Entry 7FCE (electron microscopy, 3.10 A resolution); this record covers chains A and B of the 3 polymer chains in the assembly.

== Chain A (and B) ==
Name: Spike glycoprotein
Organism: Severe acute respiratory syndrome coronavirus 2
Notes: chain B of this document is another copy of the same molecule, construct and numbering; everything in this record applies to it too
Reference sequence: P0DTC2 (SPIKE_SARS2); numbering as in UniProt (aligned over 1-1208)
Chain sequence (1298 residues; numbered 1 to 1298; the number before each row is that of its first residue):
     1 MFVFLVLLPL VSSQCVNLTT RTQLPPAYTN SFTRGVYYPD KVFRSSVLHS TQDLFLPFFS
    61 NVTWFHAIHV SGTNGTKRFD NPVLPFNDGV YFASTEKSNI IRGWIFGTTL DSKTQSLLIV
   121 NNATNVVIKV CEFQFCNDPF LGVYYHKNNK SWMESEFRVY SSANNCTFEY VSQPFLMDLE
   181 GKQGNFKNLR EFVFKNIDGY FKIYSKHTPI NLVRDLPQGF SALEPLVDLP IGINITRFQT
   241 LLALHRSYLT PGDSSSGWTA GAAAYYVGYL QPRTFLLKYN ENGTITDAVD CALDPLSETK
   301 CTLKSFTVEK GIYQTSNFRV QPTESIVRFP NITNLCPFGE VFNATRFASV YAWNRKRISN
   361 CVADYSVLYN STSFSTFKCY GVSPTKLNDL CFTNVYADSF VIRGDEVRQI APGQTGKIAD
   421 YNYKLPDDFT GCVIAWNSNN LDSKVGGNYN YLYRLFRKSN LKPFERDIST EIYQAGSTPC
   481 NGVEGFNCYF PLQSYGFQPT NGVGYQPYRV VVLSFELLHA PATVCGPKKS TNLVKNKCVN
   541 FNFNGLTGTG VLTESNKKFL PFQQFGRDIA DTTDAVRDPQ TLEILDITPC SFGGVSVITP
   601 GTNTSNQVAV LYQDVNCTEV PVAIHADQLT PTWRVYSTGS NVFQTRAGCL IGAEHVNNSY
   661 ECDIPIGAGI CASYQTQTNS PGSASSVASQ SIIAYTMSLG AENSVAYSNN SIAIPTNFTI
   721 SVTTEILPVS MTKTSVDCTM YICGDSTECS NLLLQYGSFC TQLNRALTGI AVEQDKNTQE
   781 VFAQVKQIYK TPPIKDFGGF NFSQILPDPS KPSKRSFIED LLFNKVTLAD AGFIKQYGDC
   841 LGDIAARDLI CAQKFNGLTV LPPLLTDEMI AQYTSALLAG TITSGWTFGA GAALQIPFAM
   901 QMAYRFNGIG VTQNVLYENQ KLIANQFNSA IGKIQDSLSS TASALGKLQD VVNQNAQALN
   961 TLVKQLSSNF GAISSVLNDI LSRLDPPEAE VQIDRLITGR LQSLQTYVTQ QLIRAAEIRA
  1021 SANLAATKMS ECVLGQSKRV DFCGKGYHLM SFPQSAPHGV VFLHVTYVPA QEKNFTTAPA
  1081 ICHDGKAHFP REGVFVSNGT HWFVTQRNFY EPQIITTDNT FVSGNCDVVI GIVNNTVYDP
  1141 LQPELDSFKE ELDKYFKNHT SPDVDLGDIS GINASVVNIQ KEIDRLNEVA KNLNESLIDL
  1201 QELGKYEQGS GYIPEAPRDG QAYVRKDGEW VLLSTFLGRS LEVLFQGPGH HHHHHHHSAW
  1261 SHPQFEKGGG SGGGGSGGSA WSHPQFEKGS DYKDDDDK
Disordered / not traced: 1-13, 71-79, 143-158, 172-185, 246-260, 618-632, 677-688, 829-834, 941-943, 1147-1298 (chain B: 1-13, 71-80, 143-158, 172-185, 246-261, 618-632, 677-688, 829-834, 941-943, 1147-1298)
Differences from the reference sequence: engineered mutation T372 (Ala in P0DTC2), G682 (Arg in P0DTC2), S683 (Arg in P0DTC2), S685 (Arg in P0DTC2), P986 (Lys in P0DTC2), P987 (Val in P0DTC2); expression tag (1209-1298)
Curated features (UniProtKB/Swiss-Prot):
  - region: N280 to C301 (Putative superantigen), R403 to D405 (Integrin-binding motif), N448 to F456 (Immunodominant HLA epitope recognized by the CD8+), P681, A684 (Putative superantigen), S816 to Y837 (Fusion peptide 1), K835 to F855 (Fusion peptide 2), D1163 to E1202 (Heptad repeat 2)
  - site: R815, S816 (Cleavage)
  - glycosylation: N17 (N-linked (GlcNAc...) (complex) asparagine), N61 (N-linked (GlcNAc...) (hybrid) asparagine), N74 (N-linked (GlcNAc...) (complex) asparagine), N122 (N-linked (GlcNAc...) (hybrid) asparagine), N149 (N-linked (GlcNAc...) (complex) asparagine), N165 (N-linked (GlcNAc...) (complex) asparagine), N234 (N-linked (GlcNAc...) (high mannose) asparagine), N282 (N-linked (GlcNAc...) (complex) asparagine), T323 (O-linked (GalNAc) threonine), S325 (O-linked (HexNAc...) serine), N331 (N-linked (GlcNAc...) (complex) asparagine), N343 (N-linked (GlcNAc...) (complex) asparagine), N603 (N-linked (GlcNAc...) (hybrid) asparagine), N616 (N-linked (GlcNAc...) (complex) asparagine), N657 (N-linked (GlcNAc...) (complex) asparagine), T676 (O-linked (GlcNAc...) threonine), T678 (O-linked (GlcNAc...) threonine), N709 (N-linked (GlcNAc...) (high mannose) asparagine), N717 (N-linked (GlcNAc...) (hybrid) asparagine), N801 (N-linked (GlcNAc...) (hybrid) asparagine) and 6 more in UniProt
  - natural variant: L5 (L5F: In strain: Iota/B.1.526), S13 (S13I: In strain: Epsilon/B.1.427/B.1.429), L18 (L18F: In strain: Beta/B.1.351, Gamma/P.1 and 1 more), T19 (T19I: In strain: Omicron/BQ.1.1, Omicron/XBB.1.5 and 1 more; T19R: In strain: Delta/B.1.617.2, Omicron/BA.2 and 4 more), T20 (T20N: In strain: Gamma/P.1), L24 to A27 (sequence variant, change not given here; In strain: Omicron/BA.2, Omicron/BA.2.12.1 and 6 more), P26 (P26S: In strain: Gamma/P.1), Q52 (Q52H: In strain: Omicron/EG.5.1), A67 (A67V: In strain: Eta/B.1.525, Omicron/BA.1), H69 to V70 (deletion: In strain: Alpha/B.1.1.7, Eta/B.1.525 and 5 more), G75 (G75V: In strain: Lambda/C.37), T76 (T76I: In strain: Lambda/C.37), 82 further natural variant entries in UniProt
  - mutagenesis: H69 to V70 (Increased incorporation of cleaved spike into virions), N121 (N121Q: Partial loss of biliverdin affinity), R190 (R190K: Partial loss of biliverdin affinity), N234 (N234Q: Increased resistance to neutralizing antibodies), N331 (N331Q: Reduced viral infectivity), N343 (N343Q: Reduced viral infectivity), L452 (L452R: Increased resistance to neutralizing antibodies. Decreases HLA binding to NF9 epitope. Increased binding affinity to human ACE2), Y453 (Y453F: Decreased HLA binding to NF9 epitope. Increased binding affinity to human ACE2), A475 (A475V: Increased resistance to neutralizing antibodies), V483 (V483A: Increased resistance to neutralizing antibodies), E484 (E484D: Increased replication in human TMEM106B overexpressing cells), F490 (F490L: Increased resistance to neutralizing antibodies and human covalescent sera neutralization), 12 further mutagenesis entries in UniProt
Disulfides: C15-C136, C131-C166, C291-C301, C336-C361, C379-C432, C391-C525, C480-C488, C538-C590, C617-C649, C662-C671, C738-C760, C743-C749, C840-C851, C1032-C1043, C1082-C1126
Covalently attached groups: N-acetylglucosamine (NAG) linked to N17, N61, N122, N165, N234, N282, N331, N343, N370, N616, N657, N709, N717, N801, N1074, N1098, N1134
Residues lining bound ligands: N-acetylglucosamine (NAG; 2-acetamido-2-deoxy-beta-D-glucopyranose): L455, F456, Y489, Q493
From the paper describing this entry:
  - binding site for N-acetylglucosamine: L455, F456, Q493
  - mutagenesis - A372T (Kd 10 nM): unchanged binding to ACE2

== Chain A / chain B interface ==
Residue-residue contacts (183):
  Q52(A) - N751(B)
  Q314(A) - S735(B)
  S316(A) - D737(B)  hydrogen bond
  N317(A) - D737(B)  hydrogen bond (backbone-side chain)
  N317(A) - M740(B)
  R319(A) - M740(B)
  R319(A) - G744(B)
  R319(A) - D745(B)  salt bridge
  R355(A) - Y200(B)  hydrogen bond
  R355(A) - P230(B)
  G381(A) - R983(B)  hydrogen bond (backbone-side chain)
  V382(A) - R983(B)
  S383(A) - R983(B)  hydrogen bond (backbone-backbone)
  S383(A) - L984(B)
  S383(A) - D985(B)  hydrogen bond (side chain-backbone)
  S383(A) - E988(B)  hydrogen bond
  T385(A) - D985(B)
  K386(A) - L981(B)  hydrogen bond (side chain-backbone)
  K386(A) - R983(B)
  K386(A) - L984(B)
  Y396(A) - Y200(B)
  Y396(A) - P230(B)
  R403(A) - S373(B)
  D405(A) - S373(B)
  D405(A) - F374(B)
  D405(A) - S375(B)
  R408(A) - F374(B)  hydrogen bond (side chain-backbone)
  R408(A) - S375(B)
  R408(A) - F377(B)
  G413(A) - P384(B)
  T415(A) - Y365(B)  hydrogen bond
  T415(A) - Y369(B)
  T415(A) - F377(B)
  T415(A) - P384(B)
  G416(A) - Y369(B)  hydrogen bond (backbone-side chain)
  K417(A) - Y369(B)
  D420(A) - Y369(B)  hydrogen bond
  Y421(A) - Y369(B)
  L455(A) - N370(B)
  P463(A) - D198(B)
  P463(A) - G199(B)
  F464(A) - D198(B)
  F464(A) - G199(B)
  F464(A) - G232(B)
  E465(A) - G232(B)
  E465(A) - N234(B)
  R466(A) - G232(B)  hydrogen bond (backbone-backbone)
  I468(A) - Q115(B)
  I468(A) - E132(B)
  S469(A) - K113(B)
  E471(A) - K113(B)
  Q493(A) - N370(B)
  L518(A) - D979(B)
  L518(A) - S982(B)
  G545(A) - S982(B)
  T547(A) - N978(B)
  V551(A) - Y837(B)
  T553(A) - G842(B)
  K557(A) - F43(B)
  K558(A) - F43(B)
  F559(A) - F43(B)  hydrophobic
  L560(A) - E224(B)
  F562(A) - K41(B)
  F562(A) - P225(B)
  Q563(A) - K41(B)
  Q563(A) - V42(B)
  Q563(A) - F43(B)
  F565(A) - V42(B)
  F565(A) - F43(B)  hydrogen bond (backbone-backbone)
  G566(A) - F43(B)
  R567(A) - V42(B)
  R567(A) - F43(B)  hydrogen bond (backbone-backbone)
  I569(A) - V47(B)  hydrophobic
  A570(A) - L966(B)
  A570(A) - S967(B)
  D571(A) - V976(B)
  D586(A) - G842(B)
  D586(A) - D843(B)
  T588(A) - L841(B)
  T588(A) - G842(B)  hydrogen bond (side chain-backbone)
  T588(A) - F855(B)
  P589(A) - Y837(B)  hydrogen bond (backbone-side chain)
  P589(A) - F855(B)  hydrophobic
  C590(A) - Y837(B)
  S591(A) - M740(B)
  S591(A) - D745(B)  hydrogen bond
  F592(A) - K835(B)
  F592(A) - Y837(B)  hydrophobic
  F592(A) - K854(B)
  F592(A) - F855(B)  hydrophobic
  D614(A) - K835(B)
  D614(A) - Q836(B)
  D614(A) - K854(B)  salt bridge
  N616(A) - Q836(B)  hydrogen bond (backbone-side chain)
  R634(A) - Y837(B)
  R646(A) - T866(B)
  P665(A) - L864(B)  hydrophobic
  A668(A) - P863(B)  hydrogen bond (backbone-backbone)
  A668(A) - L864(B)
  A668(A) - T866(B)
  G669(A) - L864(B)  hydrogen bond (backbone-backbone)
  G669(A) - M869(B)
  M697(A) - L864(B)  hydrophobic
  M697(A) - L865(B)  hydrophobic
  M697(A) - M869(B)  hydrophobic
  L699(A) - K786(B)
  L699(A) - M869(B)
  L699(A) - Y873(B)
  G700(A) - K786(B)
  A701(A) - K786(B)  hydrogen bond (backbone-backbone)
  A701(A) - Q787(B)
  A701(A) - I788(B)  hydrogen bond (backbone-backbone)
  E702(A) - I788(B)
  E702(A) - K790(B)
  N703(A) - Q787(B)  hydrogen bond
  N703(A) - I788(B)
  N703(A) - Y789(B)
  N703(A) - K790(B)
  S704(A) - K790(B)
  V705(A) - Y789(B)  hydrophobic
  V705(A) - T883(B)
  V705(A) - Q895(B)
  A706(A) - Q895(B)
  Y707(A) - D796(B)  hydrogen bond (side chain-backbone)
  Y707(A) - F797(B)
  Y707(A) - T883(B)
  Y707(A) - I896(B)
  Y707(A) - F898(B)  hydrogen bond (side chain-backbone)
  N709(A) - D796(B)  hydrogen bond
  N709(A) - P897(B)
  S711(A) - Q895(B)  hydrogen bond
  S711(A) - I896(B)
  S711(A) - P897(B)
  I712(A) - Q895(B)
  I712(A) - I896(B)  hydrophobic
  A713(A) - L894(B)
  A713(A) - Q895(B)  hydrogen bond (backbone-backbone)
  P715(A) - L894(B)
  K947(A) - K776(B)
  T961(A) - R765(B)
  Q965(A) - S758(B)
  Q965(A) - F759(B)
  Q965(A) - Q762(B)  hydrogen bond
  S968(A) - Q755(B)
  S968(A) - F759(B)
  N969(A) - Q755(B)
  F970(A) - Y756(B)
  F970(A) - F759(B)  hydrophobic
  G971(A) - Y756(B)
  G971(A) - D994(B)
  P987(A) - D427(B)
  S1003(A) - F759(B)
  T1006(A) - Q762(B)
  T1006(A) - Q1005(B)
  Q1010(A) - Q762(B)
  I1013(A) - L1012(B)  hydrophobic
  E1017(A) - R1019(B)
  R1039(A) - E1031(B)  salt bridge
  R1039(A) - R1039(B)
  V1040(A) - S1030(B)
  V1040(A) - E1031(B)
  D1041(A) - S1030(B)
  Y1047(A) - A890(B)
  E1072(A) - L894(B)
  N1074(A) - Q895(B)  hydrogen bond
  T1077(A) - M900(B)
  A1078(A) - M900(B)
  P1079(A) - Y917(B)
  F1089(A) - N914(B)
  F1089(A) - Y917(B)  hydrophobic
  P1090(A) - Q913(B)
  V1094(A) - M900(B)  hydrophobic
  V1094(A) - Y904(B)
  R1107(A) - Y904(B)
  R1107(A) - Q913(B)
  F1121(A) - N914(B)
  S1123(A) - N914(B)  hydrogen bond
  S1123(A) - E918(B)  hydrogen bond
  V1128(A) - E918(B)
  I1130(A) - K921(B)
  L1141(A) - L1141(B)  hydrophobic
  L1141(A) - E1144(B)
  L1145(A) - L1145(B)  hydrophobic
Interface residues without a listed pair, chain A (142 interface residues in all): T274, T302, L390, Q414, K424, P426, T430, Y453, V503, Y505, S514, L517, H519, A520, L546, G548, Q564, D568, T572, D574, Q613, V615, G667, T696, S708, N710, Q957, D985, P986, R995, T1009, G1046, V1068, G1093, V1129
Interface residues without a listed pair, chain B (131 interface residues in all): Y38, D40, R44, N165, T167, I231, I233, N282, S366, T376, T385, G413, V503, T739, L754, T761, P792, C840, A846, G857, T859, L861, E868, Q872, I882, W886, G889, A893, N907, Q920, V963, K964, S975, T1009, I1013, T1027, L1034, G1035

== In short ==
142 residues of chain A face 131 of chain B across their interface, with 33 hydrogen bonds and 3 salt bridges.
Polar pairs include R319(A)-D745(B), D614(A)-K854(B) and R1039(A)-E1031(B). Chain A binds N-acetylglucosamine.
The paper reports a binding site for N-acetylglucosamine at L455(A), F456(A) and Q493(A); A372T of chain A
leaves binding to ACE2 unchanged.
Chain A and chain B are both Spike glycoprotein (Severe acute respiratory syndrome coronavirus 2); the
structure, Structure of the SARS-CoV-2 A372T spike glycoprotein (closed), was determined by electron
microscopy (same publication as 7FCD).
